PDB entry 6XVI | X-ray diffraction, 2.60 A resolution | chain A

== Chain A ==
Name: Outer membrane protein, Mb-Nb207-c7HopQ_A12
From: Helicobacter pylori (strain G27)
UniProtKB: B5Z8H1 (B5Z8H1_HELPG); the construct has insertions or renumbered stretches relative to UniProt, so the offset changes along the chain: 14-232 = UniProt 228-446; 233-400 = UniProt 53-220
Sequence (521 residues; row label = number of the first residue in the row):
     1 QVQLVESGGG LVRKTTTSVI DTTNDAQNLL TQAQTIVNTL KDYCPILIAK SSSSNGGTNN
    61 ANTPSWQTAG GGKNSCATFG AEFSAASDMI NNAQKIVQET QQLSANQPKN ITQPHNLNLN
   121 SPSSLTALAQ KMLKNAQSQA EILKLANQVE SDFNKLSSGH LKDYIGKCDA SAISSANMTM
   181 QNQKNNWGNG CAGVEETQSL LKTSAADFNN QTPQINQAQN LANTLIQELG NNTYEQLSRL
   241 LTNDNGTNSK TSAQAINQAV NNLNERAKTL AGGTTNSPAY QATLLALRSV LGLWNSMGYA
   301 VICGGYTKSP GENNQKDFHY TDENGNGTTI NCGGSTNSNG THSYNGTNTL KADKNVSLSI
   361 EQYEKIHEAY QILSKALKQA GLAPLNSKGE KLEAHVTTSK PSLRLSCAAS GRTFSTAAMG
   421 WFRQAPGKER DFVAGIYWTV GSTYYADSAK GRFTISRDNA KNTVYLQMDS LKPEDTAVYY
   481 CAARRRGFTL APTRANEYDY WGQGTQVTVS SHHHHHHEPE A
Not modelled in the structure: 1, 50-62, 169-184, 229-248, 322-326, 335-349, 411-414, 512-521
Differences from the reference sequence: expression tag (1-13)
Cystine bridges: Cys44-Cys76, Cys168-Cys191, Cys303-Cys332

== Overview ==
Chain A is Outer membrane protein, Mb-Nb207-c7HopQ_A12 (Helicobacter pylori (strain G27)); the structure,
Crystal structure of Megabody Mb-Nb207-c7HopQ_A12, was determined by X-ray diffraction together with 6QFA,
6XUX, 6XV8 and 6QD6 from the same study.
